PDB entry 1MU2 | X-ray diffraction, 2.35 A resolution | chains A and B

[Chain A]
Protein: HIV-2 RT
From: Human immunodeficiency virus 2
Notes: EC 2.7.7.49
Reference sequence: P04584 (POL_HV2RO); residues 1-555 here correspond to UniProt positions 185-739 (UniProt number = residue number + 184)
Sequence (555 residues; numbered 1 to 555; the number before each row is that of its first residue):
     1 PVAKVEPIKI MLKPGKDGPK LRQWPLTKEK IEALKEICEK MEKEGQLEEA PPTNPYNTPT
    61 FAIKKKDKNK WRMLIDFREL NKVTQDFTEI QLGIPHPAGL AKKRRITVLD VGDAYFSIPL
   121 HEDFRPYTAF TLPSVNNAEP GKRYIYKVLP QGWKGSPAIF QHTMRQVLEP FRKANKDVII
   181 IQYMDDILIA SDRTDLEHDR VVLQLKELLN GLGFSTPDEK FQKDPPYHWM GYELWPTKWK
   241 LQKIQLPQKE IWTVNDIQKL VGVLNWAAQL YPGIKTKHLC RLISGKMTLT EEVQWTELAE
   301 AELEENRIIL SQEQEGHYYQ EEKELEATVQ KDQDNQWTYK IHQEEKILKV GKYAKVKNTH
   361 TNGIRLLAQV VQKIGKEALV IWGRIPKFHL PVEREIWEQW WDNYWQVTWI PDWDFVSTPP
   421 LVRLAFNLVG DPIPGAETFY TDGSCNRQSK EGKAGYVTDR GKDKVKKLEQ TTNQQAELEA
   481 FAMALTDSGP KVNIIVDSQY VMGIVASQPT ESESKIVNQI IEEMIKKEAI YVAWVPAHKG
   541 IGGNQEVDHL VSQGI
Unresolved in the structure: 1-2, 68-71, 133-141, 357-358
Construct notes: engineered mutation Ser-284 (Arg468 in P04584)
What the authors report for this chain:
  - binding site for glycerol: Gly-99, Ala-101
  - conformationally variable residues: Leu-100, Trp-229
  - specificity-determining residues: Ile-181, Leu-188 (proposed by the authors, not directly observed)

[Chain B]
Protein: HIV-2 RT
From: Human immunodeficiency virus 2
Notes: EC 2.7.7.49
Reference sequence: P04584 (POL_HV2RO); residues 6-431 here correspond to UniProt positions 190-615 (UniProt number = residue number + 184)
Sequence (426 residues; row label = number of the first residue in the row):
     6 EPIKIMLKPG KDGPKLRQWP LTKEKIEALK EICEKMEKEG QLEEAPPTNP YNTPTFAIKK
    66 KDKNKWRMLI DFRELNKVTQ DFTEIQLGIP HPAGLAKKRR ITVLDVGDAY FSIPLHEDFR
   126 PYTAFTLPSV NNAEPGKRYI YKVLPQGWKG SPAIFQHTMR QVLEPFRKAN KDVIIIQYMD
   186 DILIASDRTD LEHDRVVLQL KELLNGLGFS TPDEKFQKDP PYHWMGYELW PTKWKLQKIQ
   246 LPQKEIWTVN DIQKLVGVLN WAAQLYPGIK TKHLCRLISG KMTLTEEVQW TELAEAELEE
   306 NRIILSQEQE GHYYQEEKEL EATVQKDQDN QWTYKIHQEE KILKVGKYAK VKNTHTNGIR
   366 LLAQVVQKIG KEALVIWGRI PKFHLPVERE IWEQWWDNYW QVTWIPDWDF VSTPPLVRLA
   426 FNLVGD
Unresolved in the structure: 65-68, 92-94, 212-228
Construct notes: engineered mutation Ser-284 (Arg468 in P04584)
What the authors report for this chain:
  - conformationally variable residues (side-chain flip): Ile-181, Tyr-183, Leu-188, Tyr-232

[Chain A / chain B interface]
Contacting residue pairs (128):
  Ile-8(A) with Pro-51(B), hydrophobic; Pro-52(B), hydrophobic; Thr-53(B)
  Lys-9(A) with Thr-53(B)
  Gln-85(A) with Thr-53(B), hydrogen bond (side chain-backbone)
  Asp-86(A) with Lys-20(B), salt bridge; Thr-53(B); Pro-55(B)
  Phe-87(A) with Pro-52(B); Thr-53(B); Pro-55(B)
  Thr-88(A) with Pro-52(B), hydrogen bond (backbone-backbone); Asn-54(B); Arg-143(B), hydrogen bond
  Ile-90(A) with Pro-140(B); Gly-141(B), hydrogen bond (backbone-backbone)
  Gln-91(A) with Asn-137(B), hydrogen bond (side chain-backbone); Glu-139(B), hydrogen bond (side chain-backbone); Pro-140(B)
  Leu-92(A) with Arg-22(B)
  Gly-93(A) with Asn-137(B)
  Ile-94(A) with Asn-137(B)
  Pro-95(A) with Asn-136(B); Asn-137(B)
  His-96(A) with Asn-136(B), hydrogen bond (backbone-side chain)
  Gly-99(A) with Asn-136(B)
  Leu-100(A) with Asn-136(B)
  Ala-158(A) with Pro-52(B)
  His-162(A) with Ala-50(B); Pro-52(B)
  Arg-165(A) with Glu-139(B); Pro-140(B), hydrogen bond (side chain-backbone); Lys-142(B)
  Gln-166(A) with Glu-49(B)
  Glu-169(A) with Lys-142(B), salt bridge
  Arg-172(A) with Glu-139(B), salt bridge
  Ile-180(A) with Ala-138(B)
  Ile-181(A) with Ala-138(B)
  Gln-182(A) with Ala-138(B), hydrogen bond (backbone-backbone); Pro-140(B)
  Glu-321(A) with Lys-28(B), salt bridge
  Gln-369(A) with Glu-393(B); Ile-396(B)
  Gln-372(A) with Glu-395(B); Ile-396(B); Trp-400(B)
  Gly-375(A) with Trp-400(B)
  Lys-376(A) with Gln-399(B); Trp-400(B)
  Leu-379(A) with Pro-25(B); Leu-26(B); Thr-27(B); Gln-399(B)
  Val-380(A) with Pro-25(B), hydrophobic; Val-135(B); Asn-136(B), hydrogen bond (backbone-backbone); Asn-137(B)
  Ile-381(A) with Val-135(B); Asn-136(B)
  Trp-382(A) with Val-135(B)
  Gly-383(A) with Thr-27(B); Lys-28(B), hydrogen bond (backbone-backbone); Val-135(B)
  Ile-385(A) with Trp-400(B), hydrophobic
  Glu-398(A) with Thr-359(B), hydrogen bond; His-360(B)
  Trp-401(A) with Lys-331(B), hydrogen bond (backbone-side chain)
  Asp-402(A) with Lys-331(B), hydrogen bond (backbone-side chain); Asn-335(B); Thr-359(B), hydrogen bond
  Asn-403(A) with Asn-335(B), hydrogen bond; Arg-423(B), hydrogen bond (backbone-side chain)
  Tyr-404(A) with Lys-331(B), hydrogen bond (backbone-side chain)
  Trp-405(A) with Pro-391(B); Val-416(B); Ser-417(B); Thr-418(B); Arg-423(B)
  Gln-406(A) with Pro-391(B); Val-392(B); Glu-393(B)
  Val-407(A) with Trp-337(B), hydrophobic; Gly-363(B); Ile-364(B); Pro-391(B), hydrogen bond (backbone-backbone); Val-392(B)
  Thr-408(A) with Asn-362(B); Gly-363(B), hydrogen bond (backbone-backbone); Ile-364(B), hydrogen bond (backbone-backbone)
  Trp-409(A) with Asn-362(B); Ile-364(B); Ile-396(B), hydrophobic; Trp-400(B), hydrophobic; Tyr-404(B), hydrogen bond
  Ile-410(A) with Asn-362(B), hydrogen bond (backbone-side chain); Gly-363(B)
  Pro-432(A) with Asn-255(B); Leu-289(B), hydrophobic
  Thr-438(A) with Met-287(B); Leu-289(B)
  Tyr-440(A) with Gln-258(B), hydrogen bond; Met-287(B), hydrogen bond (side chain-backbone); Leu-289(B)
  Val-457(A) with Met-287(B), hydrophobic
  Thr-458(A) with Met-287(B)
  Asp-459(A) with Met-287(B); Thr-288(B), hydrogen bond
  Ile-495(A) with Gln-258(B); Leu-289(B), hydrophobic
  Gln-499(A) with Pro-419(B); Pro-420(B); Leu-421(B), hydrogen bond (side chain-backbone)
  Met-502(A) with Pro-420(B), hydrophobic
  Gly-503(A) with Pro-420(B)
  Tyr-531(A) with Asn-255(B), hydrogen bond; Leu-289(B), hydrophobic
  Trp-534(A) with Gly-262(B); Leu-421(B), hydrophobic
  Val-535(A) with Gln-258(B)
  Pro-536(A) with Asn-265(B)
  Lys-539(A) with Asn-265(B); Cys-280(B)
  Gly-540(A) with Ser-284(B)
  Ile-541(A) with Ile-283(B), hydrophobic
  Gly-542(A) with Ile-283(B), hydrogen bond (backbone-backbone); Ser-284(B); Lys-286(B)
  Gly-543(A) with Met-287(B)
Interface residues without a listed pair, chain A (73 interface residues in all): Ile-10, Glu-89, Ile-159, Gln-161, Arg-394, Pro-411, Asn-493, Glu-546
Interface residues without a listed pair, chain B (61 interface residues in all): Lys-259, Val-261, Thr-276, Thr-361, Leu-367

[Summary]
73 residues of chain A face 61 of chain B across their interface, with 29 hydrogen bonds and 4 salt bridges.
Polar contacts include Asp-86(A)/Lys-20(B), Glu-169(A)/Lys-142(B) and Arg-172(A)/Glu-139(B). The paper reports
a binding site for glycerol at Gly-99(A) and Ala-101(A); specificity determinants Ile-181(A) and Leu-188(A).
Chain A is HIV-2 RT and chain B is HIV-2 RT, both from Human immunodeficiency virus 2; the structure, Crystal
structure of HIV-2 reverse transcriptase, was determined by X-ray diffraction.
